5OSA - chains A and E of the 5 polymer chains in the assembly; structure by X-ray diffraction, 2.75 A resolution.

# Chain A (and E)
Molecule: Proton-gated ion channel, Gamma-aminobutyric acid receptor subunit alpha-1
Organism: Gloeobacter violaceus (strain PCC 7421)
Notes: chain E of this document is another copy of the same molecule, construct and numbering; everything in this record applies to it too
Reference sequence: chimeric construct of Q7NDN8, P62812: residues 1-193 from Q7NDN8 (GLIC_GLOVI) positions 44-236 (UniProt number = residue number + 43); residues 223-311 from P62812 positions 250-338 (UniProt number = residue number + 27); residues 390-428 from P62812 positions 417-455 (UniProt number = residue number + 27)
Amino-acid sequence (336 residues; each row starts with the number of its first residue; note: 100 numbers in that range are skipped by the numbering (no residue carries them; nothing is unmodelled there)):
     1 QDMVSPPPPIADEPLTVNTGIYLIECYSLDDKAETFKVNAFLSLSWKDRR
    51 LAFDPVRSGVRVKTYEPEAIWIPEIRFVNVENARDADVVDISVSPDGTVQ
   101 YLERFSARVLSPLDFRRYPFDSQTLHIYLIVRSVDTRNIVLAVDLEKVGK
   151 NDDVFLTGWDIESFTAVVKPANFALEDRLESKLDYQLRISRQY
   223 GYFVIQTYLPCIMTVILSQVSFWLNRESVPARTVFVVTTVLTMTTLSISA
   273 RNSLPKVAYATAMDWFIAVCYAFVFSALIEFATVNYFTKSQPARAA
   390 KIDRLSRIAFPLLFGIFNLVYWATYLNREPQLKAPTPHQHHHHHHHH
Disordered / not traced: 1-2, 416-436
Differences from the reference sequence: conflict V258 (Gly285 in P62812); linker (312-318); expression tag (429-436)
Reported in the primary citation:
  - contacts within the chain: F115-Y281 (backbone contact), C233-C292, R254-E302 (salt bridge), R254-D392 (salt bridge), R273-D286 (salt bridge)
  - binding site for cholesterol hemisuccinate: S269
  - conformationally variable residues (helix shift): P400
  - mutagenesis - Q241L: unchanged signaling in response to proton

# How chain A and chain E interact
Residue-residue contacts (60):
  E34(A) with T157(E), hydrogen bond
  E74(A) with V88(E); V89(E)
  R76(A) with V89(E); R104(E)
  F77(A) with R104(E), hydrogen bond (backbone-side chain)
  V78(A) with I24(E), hydrophobic; E25(E); R104(E), hydrogen bond (backbone-side chain)
  N79(A) with E25(E)
  E81(A) with Y27(E), hydrogen bond (backbone-side chain); N39(E), hydrogen bond (backbone-side chain); S106(E)
  N82(A) with S106(E), hydrogen bond
  A83(A) with D87(E)
  L110(A) with E25(E); Y27(E), hydrophobic; F155(E), hydrophobic
  P112(A) with F155(E), hydrophobic
  R132(A) with V89(E); L102(E)
  D135(A) with V62(E); S92(E)
  L175(A) with Y22(E); F41(E), hydrophobic
  E176(A) with Y22(E); F41(E); L102(E); K147(E)
  R178(A) with D90(E), salt bridge; S92(E)
  E180(A) with F41(E)
  V251(A) with S250(E); A253(E), hydrophobic
  T255(A) with A253(E); V256(E); F257(E)
  V259(A) with F257(E), hydrophobic; T260(E)
  L263(A) with T260(E); T264(E)
  I270(A) with Q228(E); L268(E), hydrophobic
  R273(A) with Y224(E); I227(E); Q228(E)
  N274(A) with Y224(E); Q228(E), hydrogen bond
  K278(A) with T157(E); G158(E); Y224(E)
  V279(A) with Y224(E)
  Y293(A) with M235(E)
  F297(A) with M235(E), hydrophobic; I238(E), hydrophobic
  L300(A) with L239(E), hydrophobic; F257(E), hydrophobic
  N307(A) with L246(E); N247(E), hydrogen bond (side chain-backbone)
  Y308(A) with W245(E)
Other interface residues (no listed pair), chain A (43 interface residues in all): V80, D177, K182, P252, V262, T266, P277, A280, D286, I301, F303, A304
Other interface residues (no listed pair), chain E (45 interface residues in all): D31, S43, D85, D153, Q192, F225, P232, V242, P252, R396

# Overview
43 residues of chain A face 45 of chain E across their interface, with 8 hydrogen bonds and 1 salt bridge.
Among the polar pairs are R178(A)-D90(E), E34(A)-T157(E) and F77(A)-R104(E). The paper reports a binding site
for cholesterol hemisuccinate at S269(A); Q241L of chain A leaves signaling in response to proton unchanged.
Both chains are Proton-gated ion channel, Gamma-aminobutyric acid receptor subunit alpha-1 (Gloeobacter
violaceus (strain PCC 7421)). Entry 5OSA (GLIC-GABAAR alpha1 chimera crystallized at pH4.6) was determined by
X-ray diffraction, deposited together with 5OSB and 5OSC.
